PDB entry 7TYY | electron microscopy, 3.00 A resolution | chains R and B of the 7 polymer chains in the assembly

== Chain R ==
Protein: Calcitonin receptor
Organism: Homo sapiens
UniProtKB: P30988 (CALCR_HUMAN), isoform P30988-2; numbering as in UniProt (aligned over 25-474)
Amino-acid sequence (501 residues; row label = number of the first residue in the row; numbers below 1 keep their minus sign (Met-7 is residue -7)):
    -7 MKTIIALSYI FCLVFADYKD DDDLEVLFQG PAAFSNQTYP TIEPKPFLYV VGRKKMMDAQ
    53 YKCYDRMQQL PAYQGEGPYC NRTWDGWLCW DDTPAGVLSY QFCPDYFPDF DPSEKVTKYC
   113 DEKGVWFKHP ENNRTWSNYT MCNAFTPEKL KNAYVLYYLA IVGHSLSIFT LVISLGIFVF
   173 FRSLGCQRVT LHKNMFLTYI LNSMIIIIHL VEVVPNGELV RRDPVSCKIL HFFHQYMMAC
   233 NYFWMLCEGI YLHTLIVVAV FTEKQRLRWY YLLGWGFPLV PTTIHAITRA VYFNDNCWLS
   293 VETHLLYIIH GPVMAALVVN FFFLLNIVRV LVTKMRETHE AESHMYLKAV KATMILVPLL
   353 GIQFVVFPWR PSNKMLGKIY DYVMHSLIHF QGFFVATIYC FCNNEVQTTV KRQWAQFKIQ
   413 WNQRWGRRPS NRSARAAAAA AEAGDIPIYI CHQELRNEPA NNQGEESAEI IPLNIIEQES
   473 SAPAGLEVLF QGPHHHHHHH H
Not modelled in the structure: -7 to 36, 406-493
Disulfides: Cys55-Cys81, Cys72-Cys112, Cys95-Cys134, Cys219-Cys289
Covalently attached groups: N-acetylglucosamine (NAG) linked to Asn130
Construct notes: expression tag (-7 to 24, 475-493); conflict Leu447 (Pro in P30988)
Swiss-Prot annotation at these positions:
  - glycosylation (N-linked (GlcNAc...) asparagine): Asn28, Asn73, Asn125, Asn130
  - natural variant: Leu447 (L447P: Probable protective factor against osteoporosis)

== Chain B ==
Protein: Guanine nucleotide-binding protein G(I)/G(S)/G(T) subunit beta-1
Organism: Homo sapiens
UniProtKB: P62873 (GBB1_HUMAN); numbering as in UniProt (aligned over 2-340)
Amino-acid sequence (350 residues; row label = number of the first residue in the row; numbers below 1 keep their minus sign (Met-9 is residue -9)):
    -9 MHHHHHHGSS GSELDQLRQE AEQLKNQIRD ARKACADATL SQITNNIDPV GRIQMRTRRT
    51 LRGHLAKIYA MHWGTDSRLL VSASQDGKLI IWDSYTTNKV HAIPLRSSWV MTCAYAPSGN
   111 YVACGGLDNI CSIYNLKTRE GNVRVSRELA GHTGYLSCCR FLDDNQIVTS SGDTTCALWD
   171 IETGQQTTTF TGHTGDVMSL SLAPDTRLFV SGACDASAKL WDVREGMCRQ TFTGHESDIN
   231 AICFFPNGNA FATGSDDATC RLFDLRADQE LMTYSHDNII CGITSVSFSK SGRLLLAGYD
   291 DFNCNVWDAL KADRAGVLAG HDNRVSCLGV TDDGMAVATG SWDSFLKIWN
Not modelled in the structure: -9 to 1, 340
Construct notes: expression tag (-9 to 1)
Swiss-Prot annotation at these positions:
  - modified residue: Ser2 (N-acetylserine), His266 (Phosphohistidine)
  - natural variant: Leu30 (L30F: In MRD42; uncertain significance), Arg52 (R52G: In MRD42), Gly64 (G64V: In MRD42), Asp76 (D76E: In MRD42; D76G: In MRD42), Gly77 (G77S: In MRD42), Lys78 (K78R: In MRD42), Ile80 (I80N: In MRD42; I80T: In MRD42), His91 (H91R: In MRD42; uncertain significance), Ala92 (A92T: In MRD42), Pro94 (P94S: In MRD42), Leu95 (L95P: In MRD42), Arg96 (R96L: In MRD42), 5 further natural variant entries in UniProt

== How chain R and chain B interact ==
Residue-residue contacts (6):
  Arg174(R) with Arg52(B)
  Ser175(R) with Asp312(B)
  Arg404(R) with Ala309(B); His311(B); Asp312(B), salt bridge
  Gln405(R) with Gly310(B)
Other interface residues (no listed pair), chain R (5 interface residues in all): Thr401
Other interface residues (no listed pair), chain B (6 interface residues in all): Phe335

== Overview ==
Chain R and chain B form an interface of 5 and 6 residues respectively, with 1 salt bridge. The salt-bridged
pair is Arg404(R)-Asp312(B). Covalently linked N-acetylglucosamine: at Asn130(R).
Chain R is Calcitonin receptor and chain B is Guanine nucleotide-binding protein G(I)/G(S)/G(T) subunit
beta-1, both from Homo sapiens; the structure, Human Amylin2 Receptor in complex with Gs and salmon calcitonin
peptide, was determined by electron microscopy (same publication as 7TYF, 7TYH, 7TYI, 7TYL, 7TYN, 7TYO and 3
further entries).
